Entry 7M2X (electron microscopy, 3.60 A resolution); this record covers chains B and C of the 5 polymer chains in the assembly.

[Chain B]
Protein: Tubulin gamma chain
Source organism: Saccharomyces cerevisiae (strain ATCC 204508 / S288c)
Reference sequence: P53378 (TBG_YEAST); numbering as in UniProt (aligned over 1-473)
Amino-acid sequence (473 residues; numbered 1 to 473; the number before each row is that of its first residue):
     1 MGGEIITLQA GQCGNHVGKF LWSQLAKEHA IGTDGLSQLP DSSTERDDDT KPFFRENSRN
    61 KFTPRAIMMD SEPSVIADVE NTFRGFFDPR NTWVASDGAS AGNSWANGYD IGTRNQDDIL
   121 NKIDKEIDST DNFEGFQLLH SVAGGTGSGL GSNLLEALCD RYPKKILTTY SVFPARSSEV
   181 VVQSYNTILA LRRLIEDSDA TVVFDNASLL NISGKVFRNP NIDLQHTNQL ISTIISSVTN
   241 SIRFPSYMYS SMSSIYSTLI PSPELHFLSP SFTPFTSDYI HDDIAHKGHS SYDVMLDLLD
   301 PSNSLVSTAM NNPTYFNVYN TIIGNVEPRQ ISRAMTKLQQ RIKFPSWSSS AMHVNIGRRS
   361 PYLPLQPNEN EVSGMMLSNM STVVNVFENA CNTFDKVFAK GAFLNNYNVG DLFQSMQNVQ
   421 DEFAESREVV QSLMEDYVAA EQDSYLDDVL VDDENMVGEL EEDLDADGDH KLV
Unresolved in the structure: 279-285, 454-473
Curated features (UniProtKB/Swiss-Prot):
  - binding site (GTP): A143 to G149
Small-molecule neighbours: GDP (guanosine-5'-diphosphate): Q12, C13, H16, S104, A143, G144, G145, T146, G147, V172, P174, Q183, N206, L224, Q225, N228

[Chain C]
Protein: Spindle pole body component SPC97
Source organism: Saccharomyces cerevisiae (strain ATCC 204508 / S288c)
Reference sequence: P38863 (SPC97_YEAST); numbering as in UniProt (aligned over 1-823)
Amino-acid sequence (823 residues; numbered 1 to 823; the number before each row is that of its first residue):
     1 MEIKEVDDRA ELLRYTNNIP LLGKLVNHQP LWSTNPKLKS FSLEKISAPD QRRVQEALVV
    61 KDLLNVLIGL EGTYIRYFND YEPSDPETPI EFKIAKKMDP SFKTFSRRIV RYGKQYMILT
   121 RAYEKWSDTS FGMVLQRFAY EIRRFLEDVY LKTLVERLER DFNKVPNFSI RELEQIINET
   181 EVNKQMELLY NIYEEIFREI EERRTNQSSQ EDFNNFMDSM KNESSLHLRL MVAFDTTVYP
   241 VPKGGAILKI FQQKILENLG DRSSVMFLKK LLNNISQDYC TMLYEWLTQG ILNDPYQEFM
   301 TYDDLEGKTD NIFDTRDRAW DTQYFIRKDV LLRDCDSEED KNLLFKMLRT GILLKVVRAS
   361 LQIPTIPSNS SDITIQEIND FADLMEGSNL ELYVDKCYSR ANEIFLKLFF QGYDLINVLK
   421 HLQQIFLGYQ SGHNVLKFLT KNMGELTKHY RNDNNANYDK LLQNFELERQ SENPNNLMRQ
   481 LLMIQFDTET LPQVLSHYLQ IYPEVPENNS ANDDSDPLMH ANNFKNMNAI LFDELSKERT
   541 GAYHGSNLEL YTPKSAIYHL KFDINIPYPL NIIISRTCMI KYQIILRYQL VLQYHSRLLD
   601 ETWMDLNKTP SWKYRGYSHT VKRRIVRATR VLHAKMNHFI KTIMEYFNQN VIDKEVYSLE
   661 KCYRNPTLAV AIQNELEGGL TNIMTNRCLS DLIPLQLQIF DIVYKFCKFI KSMRAKLCQL
   721 DPVLYEKHKS GMMKTLNEGY RTNNGGQEDV GYQEDAALEL IQKLIEYISN ASSIFRKCLI
   781 NFTQELSTEK FDFYDSSSVD AAGIERVLYS IVPPRSASAS SQR
Unresolved in the structure: 210-226, 307-317, 504-555, 727-750, 792-800, 815-823

[Interface between chain B and chain C]
Pairs across the interface (5):
  E327(B) - Q463(C)  hydrogen bond
  R329(B) - D459(C)  salt bridge
  Q330(B) - Q463(C)  hydrogen bond
  R333(B) - K460(C)
  R333(B) - Q463(C)  hydrogen bond
Also at the interface, not in a pair above, chain C (4 interface residues in all): L467

[In short]
The chain B/chain C interface involves 4 residues from each chain; the contacts include 3 hydrogen bonds and 1
salt bridge. Polar contacts include R329(B)-D459(C), E327(B)-Q463(C) and Q330(B)-Q463(C). Ligands of chain B:
GDP. UniProt lists 7 GTP-binding residues on chain B.
Chain B is Tubulin gamma chain and chain C is Spindle pole body component SPC97, both from Saccharomyces
cerevisiae (strain ATCC 204508 / S288c); the structure, Open conformation of the Yeast wild-type gamma-TuRC,
was determined by electron microscopy, deposited together with 7M2W, 7M2Y, 7M2Z and 7M3P.
